3B0B - chains C and D of the 4 polymer chains in the assembly; structure by X-ray diffraction, 2.15 A resolution.

# Chain C (and D)
Molecule: Centromere protein X
Source organism: Gallus gallus
Notes: chain D of this document is another copy of the same molecule, construct and numbering; everything in this record applies to it too
Amino-acid sequence (81 residues; row label = number of the first residue in the row; numbering starts at 0):
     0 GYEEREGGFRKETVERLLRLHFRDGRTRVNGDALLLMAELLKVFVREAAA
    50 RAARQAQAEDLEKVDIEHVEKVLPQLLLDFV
Unresolved in the structure: 0-5
Modified positions: Mse-36 (selenomethionine; parent Met)
From the paper describing this entry:
  - mutagenesis - R9A/R27A/K62A: decreased binding to DNA

# How chain C and chain D interact
Contacting residue pairs (4; chain C residue first):
  Pro-73(C) with Leu-77(D)
  Leu-76(C) with Leu-77(D), hydrophobic
  Leu-77(C) with Leu-77(D), hydrophobic
  Val-80(C) with Val-80(D), hydrophobic
Other interface residues (no listed pair), chain D (4 interface residues in all): Pro-73, Leu-76

# In short
The chain C/chain D interface involves 4 residues from each chain. From the paper: R9A/R27A/K62A of chain C
reduce binding to DNA.
Chain C and chain D are both Centromere protein X (Gallus gallus); the structure, Crystal structure of the
chicken CENP-S/CENP-X complex, was determined by X-ray diffraction, deposited together with 3B0C, 3B0D, 3VH5
and 3VH6.
